PDB entry 8DJF | X-ray diffraction, 1.55 A resolution | chain A

[Chain A]
Name: Gluconolactonase
Source organism: Rhodopseudomonas palustris CGA009
Notes: EC 3.1.1.17
UniProtKB: Q6N3R9 (Q6N3R9_RHOPA); residue numbers follow UniProt; this construct covers 2-309
Sequence (312 residues; row label = number of the first residue in the row; numbers below 1 keep their minus sign (Ser-2 is residue -2)):
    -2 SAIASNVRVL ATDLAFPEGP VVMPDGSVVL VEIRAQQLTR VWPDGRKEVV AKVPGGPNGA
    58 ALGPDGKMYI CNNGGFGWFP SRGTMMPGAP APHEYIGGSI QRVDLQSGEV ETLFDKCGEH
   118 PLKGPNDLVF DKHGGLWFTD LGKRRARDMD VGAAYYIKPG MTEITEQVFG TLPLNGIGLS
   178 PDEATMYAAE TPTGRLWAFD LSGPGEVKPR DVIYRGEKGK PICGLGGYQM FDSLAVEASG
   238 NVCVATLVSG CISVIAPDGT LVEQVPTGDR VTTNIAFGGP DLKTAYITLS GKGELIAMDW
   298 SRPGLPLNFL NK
Disordered / not traced: -2 to 1, 76-82, 207-214
Construct notes: expression tag (-2 to 1)
Metal / ion sites: Ca2+: Glu15, Asn123, Asn172, Asp229, Ser230 (together with (5S)-5-methyloxolane-2,2-diol); Na+: Leu231, Asn271, Ile272
Small-molecule neighbours: (5S)-5-methyloxolane-2,2-diol (SGU): Phe13, Glu15, Ile30, Asn55, Phe73, Pro84, Asn123, Leu138, Asn172, Asp229, Thr270

[Overview]
Ligands of chain A: (5S)-5-methyloxolane-2,2-diol. Glu15, Asn123, Asn172, Asp229 and Ser230 form the Ca2+
site. Leu231, Asn271 and Ile272 form the Na+ site.
Chain A is Gluconolactonase (Rhodopseudomonas palustris CGA009); the structure, Crystal structure of RPA3624,
a beta-propeller lactonase from Rhodopseudomonas palustris, with active-site bound tetrahedral intermediate,
was determined by X-ray diffraction together with 7RIS, 7RIZ, 8DJZ and 8DK0 from the same study.
